4Y11 - chains E and I; structure by X-ray diffraction, 1.30 A resolution.

Chain E:
Molecule: Cationic trypsin
Organism: Bos taurus
Notes: EC 3.4.21.4
Reference sequence: P00760 (TRY1_BOVIN); the author numbering skips numbers that UniProt does not, so the offset changes along the chain: 16-34 = UniProt 24-42; 37-67 = UniProt 43-73; 69-125 = UniProt 74-130; 127-130 = UniProt 131-134; 1 more segments
Amino-acid sequence (223 residues; numbered 16 to 243; 5 numbers in that range are skipped by the numbering (no residue carries them; nothing is unmodelled there); the number before each row is that of its first residue):
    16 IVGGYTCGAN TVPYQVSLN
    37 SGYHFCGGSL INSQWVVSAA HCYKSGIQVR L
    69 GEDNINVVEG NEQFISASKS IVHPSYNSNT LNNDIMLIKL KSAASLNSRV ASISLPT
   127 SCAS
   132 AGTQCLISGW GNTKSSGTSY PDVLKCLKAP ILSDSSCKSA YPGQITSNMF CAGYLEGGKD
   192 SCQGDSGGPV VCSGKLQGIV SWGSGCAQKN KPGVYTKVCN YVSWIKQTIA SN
UniProt features mapped onto this chain:
  - active site (Charge relay system): His57, Asp102, Ser197
  - binding site (Ca(2+)): Glu70, Asn72, Val75, Glu80
  - binding site (substrate): Asp191, Ser192, Gln194, Gly195, Ser197
Disulfide bonds: Cys22-Cys157, Cys42-Cys58, Cys128-Cys230, Cys136-Cys203, Cys168-Cys182, Cys193-Cys217
Bound ions: Ca2+: Glu70, Asn72, Val75, Glu80

Chain I:
Molecule: Pancreatic trypsin inhibitor
Reference sequence: P00974 (BPT1_BOVIN); residues 1-58 here correspond to UniProt positions 36-93 (UniProt number = residue number + 35)
Amino-acid sequence (58 residues; each row starts with the number of its first residue):
     1 RPDFCLEPPY TGPCXARIIR YFYNAKAGLC QTFVYGGCRA KRNNFKSAED CMRTCGGA
Disordered / not traced: 1
Sequence notes: engineered mutation 3EG_15 (Lys50 in P00974)
Modified / non-standard residues: 3EG ((2S)-2-amino-4,4,4-trifluorobutanoic acid) at position 15
Disulfide bonds: Cys5-Cys55, Cys14-Cys38, Cys30-Cys51

Interface between chain E and chain I:
Pairs across the interface (41; chain E residue first):
  Tyr39(E) - Arg17(I)
  Tyr39(E) - Ile18(I)
  Tyr39(E) - Ile19(I)  hydrogen bond (side chain-backbone)
  His40(E) - Arg17(I)  hydrogen bond (backbone-side chain)
  Phe41(E) - Ala16(I)
  Phe41(E) - Arg17(I)  hydrogen bond (backbone-backbone)
  Cys42(E) - Ala16(I)  hydrophobic
  His57(E) - Cys14(I)
  His57(E) - 3EG_15(I)
  His57(E) - Ala16(I)
  His57(E) - Gly36(I)
  His57(E) - Gly37(I)
  Lys60(E) - Ile18(I)
  Ser96(E) - Arg39(I)
  Asn97(E) - Arg39(I)  hydrogen bond (backbone-side chain)
  Leu99(E) - Cys14(I)  hydrophobic
  Leu99(E) - Cys38(I)  hydrophobic
  Leu99(E) - Arg39(I)
  Tyr151(E) - Arg17(I)
  Tyr151(E) - Val34(I)
  Ser192(E) - 3EG_15(I)
  Cys193(E) - 3EG_15(I)
  Gln194(E) - Thr11(I)
  Gln194(E) - Gly12(I)
  Gln194(E) - Cys14(I)  hydrogen bond (side chain-backbone)
  Gln194(E) - 3EG_15(I)
  Gln194(E) - Ala16(I)
  Gly195(E) - 3EG_15(I)  hydrogen bond (backbone-backbone)
  Gly195(E) - Ala16(I)
  Gly195(E) - Arg17(I)
  Asp196(E) - 3EG_15(I)  hydrogen bond (backbone-backbone)
  Ser197(E) - 3EG_15(I)  hydrogen bond (backbone-backbone)
  Ser197(E) - Ala16(I)  hydrogen bond (side chain-backbone)
  Val211(E) - 3EG_15(I)
  Ser212(E) - Cys14(I)
  Ser212(E) - 3EG_15(I)  hydrogen bond (backbone-backbone)
  Trp213(E) - Pro13(I)
  Trp213(E) - Cys14(I)  hydrophobic
  Trp213(E) - 3EG_15(I)
  Gly214(E) - Pro13(I)  hydrogen bond (backbone-backbone)
  Gly214(E) - 3EG_15(I)
Other interface residues (no listed pair), chain E (23 interface residues in all): Tyr94, Thr98, Cys217

Overview:
23 residues of chain E and 14 residues of chain I are in contact; the contacts include 11 hydrogen bonds.
Polar pairs include Tyr39(E)-Ile19(I), His40(E)-Arg17(I) and Asn97(E)-Arg39(I). UniProt lists 3 active-site
residues, 4 Ca2+-binding residues and 5 substrate-binding residues on chain E.
Chain E is Cationic trypsin (Bos taurus) and chain I is Pancreatic trypsin inhibitor; the structure, Trypsin
in complex with with BPTI mutant (2S)-2-amino-4,4,4-trifluorobutanoic acid, was determined by X-ray
diffraction (same publication as 4Y0Y, 4Y0Z and 4Y10).
